Entry 7XUC (X-ray diffraction, 1.67 A resolution); this record covers chains A and B.

# Chain A (and B)
Name: Histone-lysine N-methyltransferase EHMT2
From: Homo sapiens
Notes: EC 2.1.1.-; chain B of this document is another copy of the same molecule, construct and numbering; everything in this record applies to it too
UniProt: Q96KQ7 (EHMT2_HUMAN); residues 913-1193 here = UniProt positions 913-1193
Amino-acid sequence (283 residues; each row starts with the number of its first residue):
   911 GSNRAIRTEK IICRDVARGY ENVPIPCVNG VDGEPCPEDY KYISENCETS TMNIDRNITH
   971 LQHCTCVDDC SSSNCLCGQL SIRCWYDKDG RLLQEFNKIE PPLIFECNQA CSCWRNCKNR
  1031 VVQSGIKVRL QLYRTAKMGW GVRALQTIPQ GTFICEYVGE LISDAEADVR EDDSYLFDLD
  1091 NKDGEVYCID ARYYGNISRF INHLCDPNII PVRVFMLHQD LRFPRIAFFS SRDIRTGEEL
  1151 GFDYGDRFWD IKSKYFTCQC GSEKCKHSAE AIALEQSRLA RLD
Unresolved in the structure: 911-915, 1009-1010, 1190-1193 (chain B: 911-916, 1006-1009, 1190-1193)
Sequence notes: expression tag (911-912)
Bound ions: Zn2+ site 1: Cys974, Cys987, Cys1017, Cys1021; Zn2+ site 2: Cys974, Cys976, Cys980, Cys985; Zn2+ site 3: Cys980, Cys1017, Cys1023, Cys1027; Zn2+ site 4: Cys1115, Cys1168, Cys1170, Cys1175
Small-molecule neighbours:
  - I6S (3,6,6-trimethyl-4-oxidanylidene-N-[(2S)-1-oxidanylidene-1-phenylazanyl-hexan-2-yl]-5,7-dihydro-1H-indole-2-carboxamide): Tyr1067, Asp1083, Ser1084, Tyr1085, Leu1086, Phe1087, Asp1088, Leu1089, Asp1090, Pro1121, Arg1123, Ile1136, Phe1152, Asp1153, Tyr1154, Arg1157, Phe1158, Ile1161, Lys1162
  - sinefungin (SFG): Met1048, Gly1049, Trp1050, Ser1084, Tyr1085, Arg1109, Phe1110, Ile1111, Asn1112, His1113, Tyr1154, Phe1158, Trp1159, Phe1166, Thr1167, Cys1168, Gln1169, Cys1170
Curated features (UniProtKB/Swiss-Prot):
  - region (Interaction with histone H3): Asp1074 to Asp1093, Tyr1154 to Arg1157
  - binding site (Zn(2+)): Cys974, Cys976, Cys980, Cys985, Cys987, Cys1017, Cys1021, Cys1023, Cys1027, Cys1115, Cys1168, Cys1170, Cys1175
  - binding site (S-adenosyl-L-methionine): Met1048 to Trp1050, Tyr1085, Asn1112, His1113, Gln1169
  - site: Tyr1067 (Histone H3K9me binding)

# Chain A / chain B interface
Residue-residue contacts (58):
  Arg924(A) - Trp1024(B)
  Asp925(A) - Trp1024(B)
  Arg928(A) - Gln1019(B)
  Arg928(A) - Cys1021(B)  hydrogen bond (side chain-backbone)
  Arg928(A) - Ser1022(B)  hydrogen bond (side chain-backbone)
  Arg928(A) - Cys1023(B)  hydrogen bond (side chain-backbone)
  Arg928(A) - Trp1024(B)
  Arg928(A) - Arg1025(B)  hydrogen bond (backbone-backbone)
  Gly929(A) - Trp1024(B)
  Gly929(A) - Arg1025(B)
  Tyr930(A) - Asn1018(B)  hydrogen bond (side chain-backbone)
  Tyr930(A) - Gln1019(B)
  Tyr930(A) - Arg1025(B)
  Tyr930(A) - Arg1030(B)  hydrogen bond
  Lys951(A) - Gln1019(B)
  Lys951(A) - Ala1020(B)  hydrogen bond (side chain-backbone)
  Lys951(A) - Cys1021(B)  hydrogen bond (side chain-backbone)
  Lys951(A) - Ser1022(B)
  Ile953(A) - Ile968(B)  hydrophobic
  Cys957(A) - Ile968(B)  hydrophobic
  Glu958(A) - Asn967(B)
  Glu958(A) - Ile968(B)  hydrogen bond (backbone-backbone)
  Thr959(A) - Asn967(B)  hydrogen bond (backbone-side chain)
  Thr959(A) - Thr969(B)
  Ser960(A) - Asn967(B)
  Thr961(A) - Asn963(B)  hydrogen bond
  Thr961(A) - Asn967(B)
  Asn963(A) - Asn963(B)
  Arg966(A) - Glu958(B)
  Asn967(A) - Glu958(B)
  Asn967(A) - Thr959(B)  hydrogen bond (side chain-backbone)
  Asn967(A) - Ser960(B)
  Ile968(A) - Cys957(B)  hydrophobic
  Ile968(A) - Glu958(B)  hydrogen bond (backbone-backbone)
  Ile968(A) - Thr959(B)
  Ile968(A) - Tyr1104(B)
  Thr969(A) - Thr959(B)
  Thr969(A) - Tyr1104(B)
  Asn1018(A) - Tyr930(B)  hydrogen bond (backbone-side chain)
  Gln1019(A) - Arg928(B)
  Gln1019(A) - Tyr930(B)
  Gln1019(A) - Lys951(B)
  Ala1020(A) - Lys951(B)  hydrogen bond (backbone-side chain)
  Cys1021(A) - Arg928(B)  hydrogen bond (backbone-side chain)
  Cys1021(A) - Lys951(B)  hydrogen bond (backbone-side chain)
  Ser1022(A) - Arg928(B)  hydrogen bond (backbone-side chain)
  Ser1022(A) - Lys951(B)
  Cys1023(A) - Arg928(B)  hydrogen bond (backbone-side chain)
  Trp1024(A) - Arg924(B)
  Trp1024(A) - Asp925(B)
  Trp1024(A) - Arg928(B)
  Trp1024(A) - Gly929(B)
  Arg1025(A) - Arg928(B)  hydrogen bond (backbone-backbone)
  Arg1025(A) - Gly929(B)
  Arg1025(A) - Tyr930(B)
  Arg1030(A) - Tyr930(B)  hydrogen bond
  Tyr1104(A) - Ile968(B)
  Tyr1104(A) - Thr969(B)
Also at the interface, not in a pair above, chain A (28 interface residues in all): Ile964
Also at the interface, not in a pair above, chain B (27 interface residues in all): Ile953, Thr961, Arg966

# Overview
28 residues of chain A face 27 of chain B across their interface, with 21 hydrogen bonds. Among the polar
pairs are Arg928(A)-Cys1021(B), Arg928(A)-Ser1022(B) and Arg928(A)-Cys1023(B). Bound to chain A: sinefungin
and compound I6S.
Chain A and chain B are both Histone-lysine N-methyltransferase EHMT2 (Homo sapiens); the structure, Structure
of G9a in complex with compound 11a, was determined by X-ray diffraction together with 7XUA and 7XUD from the
same study.
